3Q5F - chains A and B of the 4 polymer chains in the assembly; structure by X-ray diffraction, 2.96 A resolution.

[Chain A (and B)]
Name: Transcriptional regulator slyA
Source organism: Salmonella enterica
Notes: chain B of this document is another copy of the same molecule, construct and numbering; everything in this record applies to it too
UniProtKB: P40676 (SLYA_SALTY); numbering as in UniProt (aligned over 1-144)
Amino-acid sequence (147 residues; numbered -2 to 144; the number before each row is that of its first residue; numbers below 1 keep their minus sign (Ser-2 is residue -2)):
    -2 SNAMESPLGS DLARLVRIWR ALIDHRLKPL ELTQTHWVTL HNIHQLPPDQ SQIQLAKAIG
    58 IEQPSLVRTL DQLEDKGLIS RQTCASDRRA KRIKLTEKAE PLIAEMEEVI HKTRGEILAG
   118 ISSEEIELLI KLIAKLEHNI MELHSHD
Disordered / not traced: -2 to 1, 143-144 (chain B: -2 to 2, 143-144)
Differences from the reference sequence: expression tag (-2 to 0)
Curated features (UniProtKB/Swiss-Prot):
  - DNA-binding region: Gln49 to Asp72 (H-T-H motif)

[Interface between chain A and chain B]
Residue-residue contacts (56):
  Glu2(A) with His108(B), salt bridge; Arg111(B), salt bridge
  Ser3(A) with Arg111(B), hydrogen bond (backbone-side chain); Ile127(B)
  Gly6(A) with Trp16(B)
  Ser7(A) with Trp34(B); Val35(B)
  Leu9(A) with Leu12(B), hydrophobic; Val13(B); Trp16(B), hydrophobic; Ile130(B), hydrophobic
  Ala10(A) with Val13(B)
  Arg11(A) with Ile56(B); Glu134(B), salt bridge
  Leu12(A) with Leu9(B), hydrophobic; Glu134(B); Ile137(B), hydrophobic
  Val13(A) with Leu9(B); Ala10(B); Val13(B), hydrophobic
  Arg14(A) with Gly57(B), hydrogen bond (side chain-backbone); Ile58(B)
  Ile15(A) with Glu134(B); Ile137(B), hydrophobic
  Trp16(A) with Gly6(B); Leu9(B), hydrophobic; Ile137(B), hydrophobic
  Arg23(A) with Leu140(B)
  Gly57(A) with Arg14(B), hydrogen bond (backbone-side chain)
  Arg111(A) with Ser3(B), hydrogen bond (side chain-backbone)
  Glu113(A) with Asn136(B); Leu140(B)
  Ile114(A) with Leu133(B); Asn136(B); Ile137(B), hydrophobic
  Leu115(A) with Leu133(B), hydrophobic
  Ala116(A) with Lys132(B); Asn136(B)
  Ile118(A) with Leu133(B), hydrophobic
  Glu122(A) with Leu129(B)
  Leu125(A) with Leu125(B), hydrophobic
  Leu126(A) with Leu126(B), hydrophobic
  Ile127(A) with Ser3(B)
  Leu129(A) with Glu122(B)
  Ile130(A) with Asp8(B); Leu9(B), hydrophobic
  Leu133(A) with Leu12(B), hydrophobic; Ile114(B); Leu115(B), hydrophobic; Ile118(B), hydrophobic
  Glu134(A) with Arg11(B), salt bridge; Leu12(B)
  Asn136(A) with Ile114(B); Ala116(B)
  Ile137(A) with Leu12(B), hydrophobic; Ile15(B), hydrophobic
Also at the interface, not in a pair above, chain A (39 interface residues in all): Pro4, Leu5, Asp8, Leu19, Val35, Ile56, Ile58, Lys132, Leu140
Also at the interface, not in a pair above, chain B (39 interface residues in all): Leu5, Ser7, Arg23, Glu113, Met138

[Summary]
Chain A and chain B each contribute 39 residues to their interface; the contacts include 4 hydrogen bonds and
4 salt bridges. Among the polar pairs are Glu2(A)-His108(B), Glu2(A)-Arg111(B) and Arg11(A)-Glu134(B).
Chain A and chain B are both Transcriptional regulator slyA (Salmonella enterica); the structure, Crystal
structure of the Salmonella transcriptional regulator SlyA in complex with DNA, was determined by X-ray
diffraction (same publication as 3QPT).
